Entry 4WTG (X-ray diffraction, 2.90 A resolution); this record covers chains P and A of the 3 polymer chains in the assembly.

# Chain P
Molecule: RNA primer template caaaauuu
Sequence (8 nucleotides; each row starts with the number of its first residue; numbers below 1 keep their minus sign (C-1 is residue -1)):
    -1 CAAAAUUU
Disordered / not traced: -1 to 0
Metal / ion sites: Mn2+: U6 (together with 6GS) (shared with Asp220(A), Asp318(A), Asp319(A) of chain A)

# Chain A
Name: RNA-directed RNA polymerase
Organism: Hepatitis C virus JFH-1
Notes: EC 2.7.7.48
Reference sequence: Q99IB8 (POLG_HCVJF); residues 1-570 here correspond to UniProt positions 2443-3012 (UniProt number = residue number + 2442)
Sequence (572 residues; numbered -1 to 578; 8 numbers in that range are skipped by the numbering (no residue carries them; nothing is unmodelled there); the number before each row is that of its first residue; numbers below 1 keep their minus sign (Met-1 is residue -1)):
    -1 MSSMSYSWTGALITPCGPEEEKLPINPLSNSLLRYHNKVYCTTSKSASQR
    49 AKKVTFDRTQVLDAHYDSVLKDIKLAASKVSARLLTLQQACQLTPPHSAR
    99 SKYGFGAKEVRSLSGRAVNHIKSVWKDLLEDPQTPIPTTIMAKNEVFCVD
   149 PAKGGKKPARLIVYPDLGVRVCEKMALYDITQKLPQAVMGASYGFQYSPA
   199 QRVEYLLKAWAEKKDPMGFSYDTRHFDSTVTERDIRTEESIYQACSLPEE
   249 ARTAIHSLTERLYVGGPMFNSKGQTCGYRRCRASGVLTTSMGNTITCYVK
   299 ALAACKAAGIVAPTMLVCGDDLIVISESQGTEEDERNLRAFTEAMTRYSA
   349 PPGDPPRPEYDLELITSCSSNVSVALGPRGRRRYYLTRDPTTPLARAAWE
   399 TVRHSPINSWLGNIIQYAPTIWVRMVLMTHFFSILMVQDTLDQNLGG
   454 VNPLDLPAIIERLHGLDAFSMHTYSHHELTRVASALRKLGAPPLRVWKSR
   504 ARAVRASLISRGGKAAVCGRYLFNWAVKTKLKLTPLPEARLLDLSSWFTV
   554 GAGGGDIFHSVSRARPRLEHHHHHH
Disordered / not traced: -1, 543-578
Sequence notes: expression tag (-1 to 0, 571-578); engineered mutation Gly15 (Ser2457 in Q99IB8), Gln86 (Glu2528 in Q99IB8), Gln87 (Glu2529 in Q99IB8), His223 (Cys2665 in Q99IB8), Ile321 (Val2763 in Q99IB8); linker (444-445)
Curated features (UniProtKB/Swiss-Prot):
  - binding site (Mg(2+)): Asp220, Asp318, Asp319
Metal / ion sites: Mn2+ site 1: Asp220, Asp318, Asp319 (together with 6GS) (shared with U6(P) of chain P); Mn2+ site 2: Asp220, Thr221, Asp318 (together with 6GS); Mn2+ site 3: Glu237, His254
Small-molecule neighbours: 6GS (2'-deoxy-2'-fluoro-2'-methyluridine 5'-(trihydrogen diphosphate)): Arg48, Lys141, Arg158, Asp220, Thr221, Arg222, His223, Phe224, Asp225, Ser282, Thr287, Asn291, Asp318, Asp319

# Interface between chain P and chain A
Contacting residue pairs (21; chain P residue first):
  A2(P) - His95(A)  salt bridge to the phosphate
  A2(P) - Asn406(A)  hydrogen bond to the phosphate
  A2(P) - Gly444(A)  sugar contact
  A3(P) - Asn406(A)  sugar contact
  A3(P) - Ser407(A)  phosphate contact
  A3(P) - Gly410(A)  hydrogen bond to the sugar
  A3(P) - Asn411(A)  sugar contact
  U4(P) - Arg386(A)  phosphate contact
  U4(P) - Ser407(A)  hydrogen bond to the phosphate
  U4(P) - Asn411(A)  sugar contact
  U4(P) - Gln414(A)  hydrogen bond to the sugar
  U5(P) - Cys366(A)  phosphate contact
  U5(P) - Arg386(A)  salt bridge to the phosphate
  U5(P) - Arg394(A)  salt bridge to the phosphate
  U6(P) - Lys141(A)  base contact
  U6(P) - Cys316(A)  sugar contact
  U6(P) - Gly317(A)  sugar contact
  U6(P) - Asp318(A)  phosphate contact
  U6(P) - Asp319(A)  phosphate contact
  U6(P) - Cys366(A)  sugar contact
  U6(P) - Ser367(A)  hydrogen bond to the phosphate
Also at the interface, not in a pair above, chain P (6 interface residues in all): A1
Also at the interface, not in a pair above, chain A (21 interface residues in all): Phe193, Asp220, Ser288, Thr390, His402

# Summary
6 residues of chain P and 21 residues of chain A are in contact; the contacts include 5 hydrogen bonds and 3
salt bridges. Among the polar pairs are A3(P)-Gly410(A), U4(P)-Gln414(A) and A2(P)-Asn406(A). Ligands of chain
A: compound 6GS.
Chain P is RNA primer template caaaauuu and chain A is RNA-directed RNA polymerase (Hepatitis C virus JFH-1);
the structure, Crystal structure of hcv NS5B genotype 2A jfh-1 isolate with S15G E86Q E87Q C223H V321I
mutations ..., was determined by X-ray diffraction together with 4WTA, 4WTC, 4WTD, 4WTF, 4WTI, 4WTJ and 3
further entries from the same study.
